Entry 6MMT (electron microscopy, 7.46 A resolution (low resolution: residue-level contacts below are approximate; hydrogen-bond / salt-bridge calls are withheld)); this record covers chains B and D of the 4 polymer chains in the assembly.

== Chain B ==
Molecule: Glutamate receptor ionotropic, NMDA 2A
Source organism: Rattus norvegicus
UniProtKB: Q00959 (NMDE1_RAT); numbering as in UniProt (aligned over 1-837)
Chain sequence (837 residues; row label = number of the first residue in the row):
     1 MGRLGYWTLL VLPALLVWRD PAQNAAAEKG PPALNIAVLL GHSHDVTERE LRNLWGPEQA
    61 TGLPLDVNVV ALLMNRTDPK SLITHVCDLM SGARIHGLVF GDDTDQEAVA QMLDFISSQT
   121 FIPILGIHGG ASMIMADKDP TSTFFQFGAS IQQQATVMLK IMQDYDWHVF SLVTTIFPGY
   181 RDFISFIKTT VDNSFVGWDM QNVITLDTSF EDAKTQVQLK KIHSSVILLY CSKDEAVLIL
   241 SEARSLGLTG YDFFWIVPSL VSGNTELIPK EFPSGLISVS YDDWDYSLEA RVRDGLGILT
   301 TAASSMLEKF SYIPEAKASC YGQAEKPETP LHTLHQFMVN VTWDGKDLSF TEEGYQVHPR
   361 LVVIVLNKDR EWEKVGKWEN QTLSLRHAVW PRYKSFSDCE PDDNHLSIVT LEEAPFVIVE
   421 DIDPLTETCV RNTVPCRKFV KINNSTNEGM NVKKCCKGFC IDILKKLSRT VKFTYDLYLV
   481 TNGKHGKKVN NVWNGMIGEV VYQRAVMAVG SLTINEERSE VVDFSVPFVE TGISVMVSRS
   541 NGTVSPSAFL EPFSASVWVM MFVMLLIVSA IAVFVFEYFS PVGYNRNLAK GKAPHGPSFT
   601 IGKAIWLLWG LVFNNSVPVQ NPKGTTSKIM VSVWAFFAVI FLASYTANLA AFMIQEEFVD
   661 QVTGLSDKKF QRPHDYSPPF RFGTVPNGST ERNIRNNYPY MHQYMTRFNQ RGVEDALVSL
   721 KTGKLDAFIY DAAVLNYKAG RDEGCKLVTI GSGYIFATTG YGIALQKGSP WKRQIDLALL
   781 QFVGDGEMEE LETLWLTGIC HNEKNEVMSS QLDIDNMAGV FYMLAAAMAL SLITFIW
Disordered / not traced: 1-33, 324-329, 580-597, 801-808
Differences from the reference sequence: conflict Thr-758 (Ser in Q00959)
Disulfides: Cys-87/Cys-320, Cys-429/Cys-455
Covalent attachments: N-acetylglucosamine (NAG) linked to Asn-75, Asn-340, Asn-380, Asn-443, Asn-444, Asn-687

== Chain D ==
Molecule: Glutamate receptor ionotropic, NMDA 2A
Source organism: Rattus norvegicus
UniProtKB: Q00959 (NMDE1_RAT); residues 1-837 here = UniProt positions 1-837
Chain sequence (837 residues; each row starts with the number of its first residue):
     1 MGRLGYWTLL VLPALLVWRD PAQNAAAEKG PPALNIAVLL GHSHDVTERE LRNLWGPEQA
    61 TGLPLDVNVV ALLMNRTDPK SLITHVCDLM SGARIHGLVF GDDTDQEAVA QMLDFISSQT
   121 FIPILGISGG ASMIMADKDP TSTFFQFGAS IQQQATVMLK IMQDYDWHVF SLVTTIFPGY
   181 RDFISFIKTT VDNSFVGWDM QNVITLDTSF EDAKTQVQLK KIHSSVILLY CSKDEAVLIL
   241 SEARSLGLTG YDFFWIVPSL VSGNTELIPK EFPSGLISVS YDDWDYSLEA RVRDGLGILT
   301 TAASSMLEKF SYIPEAKASC YGQAEKPETP LHTLHQFMVN VTWDGKDLSF TEEGYQVHPR
   361 LVVIVLNKDR EWEKVGKWEN QTLSLRHAVW PRYKSFSDCE PDDNHLSIVT LEEAPFVIVE
   421 DIDPLTETCV RNTVPCRKFV KINNSTNEGM NVKKCCKGFC IDILKKLSRT VKFTYDLYLV
   481 TNGKHGKKVN NVWNGMIGEV VYQRAVMAVG SLTINEERSE VVDFSVPFVE TGISVMVSRS
   541 NGTVSPSAFL EPFSASVWVM MFVMLLIVSA IAVFVFEYFS PVGYNRNLAK GKAPHGPSFT
   601 IGKAIWLLWG LVFNNSVPVQ NPKGTTSKIM VSVWAFFAVI FLASYTANLA AFMIQEEFVD
   661 QVTGLSDKKF QRPHDYSPPF RFGTVPQGST ERNIRNNYPY MHQYMTRFNQ RGVEDALVSL
   721 KTGKLDAFIY DAAVLNYKAG RDEGCKLVTI GSGYIFATTG YGIALQKGSP WKRQIDLALL
   781 QFVGDGEMEE LETLWLTGIC HNEKNEVMSS QLDIDNMAGV FYMLAAAMAL SLITFIW
Disordered / not traced: 1-33, 324-329, 541-545, 580-597, 805-809
Differences from the reference sequence: engineered mutation Ser-128 (His in Q00959), Gln-687 (Asn in Q00959); conflict Thr-758 (Ser in Q00959)
Disulfides: Cys-87/Cys-320, Cys-429/Cys-455, Cys-745/Cys-800
Covalent attachments: N-acetylglucosamine (NAG) linked to Asn-75, Asn-340, Asn-380, Asn-443, Asn-444

== How chain B and chain D interact ==
Contacting residue pairs (8; chain B residue first):
  Asp-212(B) / Asp-212(D)
  Ala-213(B) / Asp-212(D)
  Ala-213(B) / Gln-216(D)
  Lys-214(B) / Lys-220(D)
  Gln-216(B) / Ala-213(D)
  Val-217(B) / Val-217(D)
  Val-217(B) / Lys-220(D)
  Lys-220(B) / Val-217(D)
Also at the interface, not in a pair above, chain D (6 interface residues in all): Lys-214

== Overview ==
Chain B and chain D each contribute 6 residues to their interface. N-acetylglucosamine is covalently linked to
Asn-75(B), Asn-340(B), Asn-380(B), Asn-443(B), Asn-444(B) and Asn-687(B). N-acetylglucosamine is covalently
linked to Asn-75(D), Asn-340(D), Asn-380(D), Asn-443(D) and Asn-444(D).
Here chain B is Glutamate receptor ionotropic, NMDA 2A and chain D is Glutamate receptor ionotropic, NMDA 2A,
both from Rattus norvegicus. Entry 6MMT (Triheteromeric NMDA receptor GluN1/GluN2A/GluN2A* in the '1-Knuckle'
conformation, in complex with glycine and glutamate, in the ...) was determined by electron microscopy
together with 6MM9, 6MMA, 6MMB, 6MMG, 6MMH, 6MMI and 12 further entries from the same study.
